Entry 6LA8 (X-ray diffraction, 3.40 A resolution); this record covers chains E and I of the 19 polymer chains in the assembly.

[Chain E]
Protein: Histone H3.1
From: Homo sapiens
UniProt: P68431 (H31_HUMAN); residues 0-135 here correspond to UniProt positions 1-136 (UniProt number = residue number + 1)
Amino-acid sequence (136 residues; row label = number of the first residue in the row; numbering starts at 0):
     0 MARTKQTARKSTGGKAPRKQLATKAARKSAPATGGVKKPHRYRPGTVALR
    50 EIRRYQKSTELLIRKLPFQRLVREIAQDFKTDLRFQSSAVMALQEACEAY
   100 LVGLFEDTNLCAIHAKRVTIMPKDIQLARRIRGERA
Not modelled in the structure: 0-36
Curated features (UniProtKB/Swiss-Prot):
  - modified residue: Arg-2 (Asymmetric dimethylarginine), Thr-3 (Phosphothreonine), Lys-4 (Allysine), Gln-5 (5-glutamyl dopamine), Thr-6 (Phosphothreonine), Arg-8 (Citrulline), Lys-9 (N6,N6,N6-trimethyllysine), Ser-10 (ADP-ribosylserine), Thr-11 (Phosphothreonine), Lys-14 (N6-(2-hydroxyisobutyryl)lysine), Arg-17 (Asymmetric dimethylarginine), Lys-18 (N6-(2-hydroxyisobutyryl)lysine), Lys-23 (N6-(2-hydroxyisobutyryl)lysine), Arg-26 (Citrulline), Lys-27 (N6,N6,N6-trimethyllysine), Ser-28 (ADP-ribosylserine), Lys-36 (N6,N6,N6-trimethyllysine), Lys-37 (N6-methyllysine), Tyr-41 (Phosphotyrosine), Lys-56 (N6,N6,N6-trimethyllysine) and 8 more in UniProt
  - lipidation: Lys-18 (N6-decanoyllysine)

[Chain I]
Molecule: 349-nt DNA strand
From: other sequences
Sequence (349 nucleotides; numbered 1 to 349; the number before each row is that of its first residue):
     1 CGCTGGAAAAAAAAAACGCATCCCGGTGCCGAGGCCGCTCAATTGGTCGT
    51 AGACAGCTCTAGCACCGCTTAAACGCACGTACGCGCTGTCTACCGCGTTT
   101 TAACCGCCACTAGAAGCGCTTACTAGTCTCCAGGCACGTGTGAGACCGGC
   151 ACATGAAAAAAAAAAGCATGCTCGAGTATGAAAAAAAAAACGCATCCCGG
   201 TGCCGAGGCCGCTCAATTGGTCGTAGACAGCTCTAGCACCGCTTAAACGC
   251 ACGTACGCGCTGTCTACCGCGTTTTAACCGCCACTAGAAGCGCTTACTAG
   301 TCTCCAGGCACGTGTGAGACCGGCACATGAAAAAAAAAACCAGCGGTAC
Ion coordination: Ca2+ site 1 near DG2 (its only coordinating residue here); K+ site 1 near DT60 (its only coordinating residue here); Ca2+ site 2 near DG208 (its only coordinating residue here); K+ site 2 near DT234 (its only coordinating residue here); Ca2+ site 3 near DG308 (its only coordinating residue here); Ca2+ site 4: DA336 (shared with 1 residue of chain J)

[Interface between chain E and chain I]
Contacting residue pairs - 26 pairs, chain E then chain I:
  His-39(E) / DC19(I)  sugar contact
  His-39(E) / DC96(I)  sugar contact
  Arg-40(E) / DG95(I)  hydrogen bond to the base
  Arg-40(E) / DC96(I)  hydrogen bond to the sugar
  Tyr-41(E) / DC19(I)  sugar contact
  Tyr-41(E) / DA20(I)  sugar contact
  Tyr-41(E) / DG95(I)  sugar contact
  Tyr-41(E) / DC96(I)  hydrogen bond to the phosphate
  Pro-43(E) / DC94(I)  phosphate contact
  Pro-43(E) / DG95(I)  sugar contact
  Gly-44(E) / DC94(I)  hydrogen bond to the phosphate
  Gly-44(E) / DG95(I)  hydrogen bond to the phosphate
  Thr-45(E) / DG95(I)  phosphate contact
  Val-46(E) / DG95(I)  hydrogen bond to the phosphate
  Val-46(E) / DC96(I)  phosphate contact
  Ala-47(E) / DG95(I)  hydrogen bond to the phosphate
  Arg-49(E) / DA20(I)  phosphate contact
  Arg-49(E) / DT21(I)  salt bridge to the phosphate
  Lys-56(E) / DC22(I)  salt bridge to the phosphate
  Arg-63(E) / DA103(I)  hydrogen bond to the sugar
  Arg-63(E) / DC104(I)  salt bridge to the phosphate
  Lys-64(E) / DC104(I)  hydrogen bond to the phosphate
  Leu-65(E) / DC104(I)  hydrogen bond to the phosphate
  Arg-69(E) / DA103(I)  salt bridge to the phosphate
  Arg-83(E) / DA112(I)  hydrogen bond to the phosphate
  Arg-83(E) / DG113(I)  salt bridge to the phosphate
Other interface residues (no listed pair), chain E (21 interface residues in all): Arg-42, Pro-66, Asp-81, Gln-85, Lys-115, Thr-118
Other interface residues (no listed pair), chain I (16 interface residues in all): DG18, DC84, DC93, DG97, DA115

[In short]
21 residues of chain E and 16 residues of chain I are in contact, with 11 hydrogen bonds and 5 salt bridges.
Polar pairs include Arg-40(E)/DG95(I), Arg-40(E)/DC96(I) and Arg-63(E)/DA103(I).
Here chain E is Histone H3.1 (Homo sapiens) and chain I is a 349-nt DNA strand (other sequences). Entry 6LA8
(349 bp di-nucleosome harboring cohesive DNA termini assembled with linker histone H1.0) was determined by
X-ray diffraction (same publication as 6LA9, 6M3V and 6M44).
